Entry 4DJC (X-ray diffraction, 1.35 A resolution); this record covers chains A and B.

Chain A:
Molecule: Calmodulin
From: Homo sapiens
UniProt: P62158 (CALM_HUMAN); residues 1-149 here = UniProt positions 1-149
Sequence (152 residues; numbered -2 to 149; the number before each row is that of its first residue; numbers below 1 keep their minus sign (Ser-2 is residue -2)):
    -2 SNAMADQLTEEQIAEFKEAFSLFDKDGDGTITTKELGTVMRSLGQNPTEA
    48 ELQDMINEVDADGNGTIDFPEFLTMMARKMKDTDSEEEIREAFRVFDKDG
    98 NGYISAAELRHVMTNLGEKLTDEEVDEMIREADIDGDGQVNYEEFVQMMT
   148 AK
Disordered / not traced: -2
Construct notes: expression tag (-2 to 0)
Bound ions: Ca2+ site 1: Asp21, Asp23, Asp25, Thr27, Glu32; Ca2+ site 2: Asp57, Asp59, Asn61, Thr63, Glu68; Ca2+ site 3: Asp94, Asp96, Asn98, Tyr100, Glu105; Ca2+ site 4: Asp130, Asp132, Asp134, Gln136, Glu141

Chain B:
Molecule: Sodium channel protein type 5 subunit alpha
From: Homo sapiens
UniProt: Q14524 (SCN5A_HUMAN); residue numbers follow UniProt; this construct covers 1491-1522
Sequence (35 residues; numbered 1488 to 1522; the number before each row is that of its first residue):
  1488 SNAQKKYYNAMKKLGSKKPQKPIPRPLNKYQGFIF
Disordered / not traced: 1488, 1502-1522
Construct notes: expression tag (1488-1490)
UniProt features mapped onto this chain:
  - modified residue: Ser1503 (Phosphoserine)
  - natural variant: Lys1493 (K1493R: In LQT3; uncertain significance), Tyr1494 (Y1494N: In BRGDA1), Tyr1495 (Y1495S: In LQT3; uncertain significance), Met1498 (M1498T: Found in a patient with long QT syndrome; uncertain significance; M1498V: In LQT3; uncertain significance), Lys1500 (K1500N; deletion: In BRGDA1), Leu1501 (L1501V: In LQT3 and BRGDA1), Gly1502 (G1502S: In BRGDA1), Lys1505 to Gln1507 (deletion: In LQT3), Lys1505 (K1505N: In LQT3; uncertain significance), Gln1507 to Pro1509 (deletion: In LQT3), Arg1512 (R1512W: In BRGDA1), Ile1521 (I1521K: In BRGDA1; uncertain significance)
From the paper describing this entry:
  - mutagenesis - Y1494A, Y1495A: unchanged binding to Calmodulin (chain A)
  - disease-associated variants - Y1494N, M1498T, K1500DEL, L1501V, G1502S (citing earlier work)

How chain A and chain B interact:
Contacting residue pairs (32; chain A residue first):
  Glu85(A) with Met1498(B); Lys1499(B), salt bridge
  Ile86(A) with Met1498(B)
  Ala89(A) with Met1498(B), hydrophobic; Leu1501(B), hydrophobic
  Val92(A) with Leu1501(B), hydrophobic
  Phe93(A) with Ala1497(B), hydrophobic
  Leu106(A) with Tyr1494(B)
  Met110(A) with Lys1493(B); Ala1497(B), hydrophobic
  Leu113(A) with Ala1497(B); Lys1500(B), hydrogen bond (backbone-side chain); Leu1501(B), hydrophobic
  Gly114(A) with Lys1500(B)
  Glu115(A) with Asn1496(B); Ala1497(B); Lys1500(B), salt bridge
  Leu117(A) with Lys1493(B)
  Glu121(A) with Lys1493(B)
  Met125(A) with Lys1493(B); Tyr1494(B), hydrogen bond (backbone-side chain)
  Ile126(A) with Tyr1494(B)
  Glu128(A) with Ala1490(B), hydrogen bond (side chain-backbone)
  Ala129(A) with Tyr1494(B)
  Phe142(A) with Tyr1494(B), hydrophobic
  Met145(A) with Gln1491(B); Tyr1494(B), hydrophobic
  Met146(A) with Gln1491(B); Tyr1494(B), hydrophobic; Tyr1495(B); Met1498(B), hydrophobic
  Thr147(A) with Gln1491(B)
Also at the interface, not in a pair above, chain A (22 interface residues in all): Val137, Ala148
Also at the interface, not in a pair above, chain B (12 interface residues in all): Asn1489
Interface features reported in the paper:
  - interface residues, chain B: Tyr1494(B), Met1498(B), Leu1501(B)
  - hot spots on chain B (mutagenesis) - M1498A (Kd = 150 uM): decreased binding to Calmodulin (chain A)

Overview:
The interface between chain A and chain B involves 22 residues on one side and 12 on the other; the contacts
include 3 hydrogen bonds and 2 salt bridges. Polar contacts include Glu85(A)-Lys1499(B), Glu115(A)-Lys1500(B)
and Leu113(A)-Lys1500(B). The paper reports that M1498A of chain B reduces binding to Calmodulin (chain A);
interface residues Tyr1494(B), Met1498(B) and Leu1501(B); 3 substitutions were tested in all.
Here chain A is Calmodulin and chain B is Sodium channel protein type 5 subunit alpha, both from Homo sapiens.
Entry 4DJC (1.35 A crystal structure of the NaV1.5 DIII-IV-Ca/CaM complex) was determined by X-ray
diffraction.
